Entry 8CRA (X-ray diffraction, 2.40 A resolution); this record covers chains E and H of the 4 polymer chains in the assembly.

== Chain E (and H) ==
Name: Developmental protein SEPALLATA 3
Organism: Arabidopsis thaliana
Notes: chain H of this document is another copy of the same molecule, construct and numbering; everything in this record applies to it too
UniProtKB: O22456 (SEP3_ARATH); numbering as in UniProt (aligned over 80-177)
Chain sequence (98 residues; row label = number of the first residue in the row):
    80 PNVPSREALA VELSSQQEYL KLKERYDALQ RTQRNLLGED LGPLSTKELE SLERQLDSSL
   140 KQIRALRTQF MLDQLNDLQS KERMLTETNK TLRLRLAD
Disordered / not traced: 176-177 (chain H: 80-87, 176-177)
What the authors report for this chain:
  - higher-order assembly contacts with a neighbouring Floral homeotic protein AGAMOUS: Leu157

== Chain E / chain H interface ==
Residue-residue contacts (5; chain E residue first):
  Asp136(E) with Lys140(H), salt bridge
  Lys140(E) with Asp136(H), salt bridge; Lys140(H)
  Thr147(E) with Glu129(H)
  Leu151(E) with Lys126(H)
Interface residues without a listed pair, chain E (5 interface residues in all): Arg143
Interface residues without a listed pair, chain H (5 interface residues in all): Glu132

== Overview ==
The chain E/chain H interface involves 5 residues from each chain, with 2 salt bridges. Its one salt-bridged
contact is Asp136(E)-Lys140(H). The paper reports higher-order assembly contacts with a neighbouring Floral
homeotic protein AGAMOUS through Leu157(E).
Both chains are Developmental protein SEPALLATA 3 (Arabidopsis thaliana). Entry 8CRA (Structure of the
keratin-like domain of SEPALLATA3 and AGAMOUS from Arabidopsis thaliana) was determined by X-ray diffraction.
